Entry 8GTQ (electron microscopy, 3.10 A resolution); this record covers chains H and L of the 9 polymer chains in the assembly.

Chain H:
Protein: heavy chain of S2L20
Organism: Homo sapiens
Sequence (121 residues; row label = number of the first residue in the row):
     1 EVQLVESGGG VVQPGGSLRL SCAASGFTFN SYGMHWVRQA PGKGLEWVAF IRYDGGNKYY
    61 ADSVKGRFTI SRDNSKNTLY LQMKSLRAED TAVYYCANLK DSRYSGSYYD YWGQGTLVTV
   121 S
Cystine bridges: C22-C96

Chain L:
Protein: light chain of S2L20
Organism: Homo sapiens
Sequence (107 residues; each row starts with the number of its first residue):
     1 VIWMTQSPSS LSASVGDRVT ITCQASQDIR FYLNWYQQKP GKAPKLLISD ASNMETGVPS
    61 RFSGSGSGTD FTFTISSLQP EDIATYYCQQ YDNLPFTFGP GTKVDFK
Cystine bridges: C23-C88

Chain H / chain L interface:
Pairs across the interface - 34 pairs, chain H then chain L:
  H35(H) with F96(L)
  Q39(H) with Q38(L), hydrogen bond
  G44(H) with Y87(L)
  L45(H) with P44(L), hydrophobic; Y87(L); F98(L)
  E46(H) with F98(L)
  W47(H) with L94(L), hydrophobic; P95(L), hydrophobic; F96(L); F98(L)
  Y59(H) with L94(L), hydrophobic
  Y95(H) with Q38(L)
  L99(H) with Y36(L); Q89(L)
  K100(H) with N34(L); L46(L); S49(L); E55(L), salt bridge; Y91(L), hydrogen bond (backbone-side chain)
  D101(H) with Y91(L); F96(L)
  R103(H) with Y32(L); D92(L)
  Y104(H) with Y91(L); D92(L), hydrogen bond (side chain-backbone); L94(L); F96(L), hydrophobic
  D110(H) with Y36(L); L46(L)
  W112(H) with Y36(L); A43(L), hydrophobic; P44(L), hydrogen bond (side chain-backbone)
  G113(H) with A43(L)
Interface residues without a listed pair, chain H (23 interface residues in all): V37, K43, F50, Y60, A61, D62, S102
Interface residues without a listed pair, chain L (23 interface residues in all): V1, R30, K42, D50, G99, P100

Summary:
Chain H and chain L each contribute 23 residues to their interface; the contacts include 4 hydrogen bonds and
1 salt bridge. Polar contacts include K100(H)-E55(L), Q39(H)-Q38(L) and K100(H)-Y91(L).
Chain H is heavy chain of S2L20 and chain L is light chain of S2L20, both from Homo sapiens; the structure,
cryo-EM structure of Omicron BA.5 S protein in complex with S2L20, was determined by electron microscopy,
deposited together with 8GTO and 8GTP.
